PDB entry 1AU7 | X-ray diffraction, 2.30 A resolution | chains C and A of the 4 polymer chains in the assembly

# Chain C
Molecule: Consensus DNA 25-mer
Sequence (25 nucleotides; numbered 449 to 473; the number before each row is that of its first residue):
   449 TCCTCATGTA TATACATGAG GAAGG

# Chain A
Molecule: Protein pit-1
Organism: Rattus norvegicus
UniProtKB: P10037 (PIT1_RAT); aligned to UniProt positions 130-275 over residues 5-160 (the alignment contains insertions or deletions, so no single offset holds)
Amino-acid sequence (146 residues; each row starts with the number of its first residue; note: 10 numbers in that range are skipped by the numbering (no residue carries them; nothing is unmodelled there)):
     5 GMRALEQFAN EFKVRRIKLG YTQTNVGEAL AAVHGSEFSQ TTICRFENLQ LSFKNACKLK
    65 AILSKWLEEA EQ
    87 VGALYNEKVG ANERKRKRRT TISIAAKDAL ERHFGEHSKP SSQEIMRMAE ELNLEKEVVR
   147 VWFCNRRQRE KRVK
Not modelled in the structure: 87-102
Construct notes: engineered mutation Gly5 (Glu128 in P10037), Met6 (Ile129 in P10037); conflict Ala8 (Glu131 in P10037), Ile110 (Val223 in P10037)

# How chain C and chain A interact
Contacting residue pairs (26; chain C residue first):
  DC450(C) - Ser128(A)  hydrogen bond to the phosphate
  DC451(C) - Ile131(A)  phosphate contact
  DC451(C) - Arg146(A)  salt bridge to the phosphate
  DC451(C) - Cys150(A)  phosphate contact
  DC451(C) - Arg153(A)  salt bridge to the phosphate
  DT452(C) - Cys150(A)  base contact
  DT452(C) - Arg153(A)  salt bridge to the phosphate
  DC453(C) - Gln154(A)  base contact
  DA454(C) - Gln154(A)  hydrogen bond to the base
  DT455(C) - Gln154(A)  base contact
  DT457(C) - Lys103(A)  hydrogen bond to the phosphate
  DT457(C) - Arg105(A)  hydrogen bond to the base
  DA458(C) - Thr26(A)  sugar contact
  DA458(C) - Lys103(A)  salt bridge to the phosphate
  DA458(C) - Arg105(A)  hydrogen bond to the base
  DT459(C) - Arg20(A)  salt bridge to the phosphate
  DT459(C) - Thr26(A)  phosphate contact
  DT459(C) - Gln27(A)  hydrogen bond to the phosphate
  DT459(C) - Gln44(A)  base contact
  DT459(C) - Arg105(A)  phosphate contact
  DA460(C) - Gln27(A)  hydrogen bond to the phosphate
  DA460(C) - Gln44(A)  hydrogen bond to the base
  DA460(C) - Cys48(A)  hydrogen bond to the phosphate
  DA460(C) - Asn52(A)  hydrogen bond to the phosphate
  DT461(C) - Thr45(A)  hydrogen bond to the base
  DA462(C) - Arg49(A)  base contact
Interface residues without a listed pair, chain C (14 interface residues in all): DT449, DC463
Interface residues without a listed pair, chain A (18 interface residues in all): Lys17, Lys142

# Overview
14 residues of chain C and 18 residues of chain A are in contact, with 11 hydrogen bonds and 5 salt bridges.
Polar pairs include DA454(C)-Gln154(A), DT457(C)-Arg105(A) and DA458(C)-Arg105(A).
Chain C is Consensus DNA 25-mer and chain A is Protein pit-1 (Rattus norvegicus); the structure, Pit-1
mutant/DNA complex, was determined by X-ray diffraction.
